PDB entry 9C1K | electron microscopy, 2.68 A resolution | chains R and Z of the 40 polymer chains in the assembly

Chain R (and Z):
Molecule: Outer capsid glycoprotein VP7
Source organism: Simian rotavirus A strain RRV
Notes: chain Z of this document is another copy of the same molecule, construct and numbering; everything in this record applies to it too
Reference sequence: P12476 (VP7_ROTRH); residue numbers follow UniProt; this construct covers 1-326
Chain sequence (326 residues; row label = number of the first residue in the row):
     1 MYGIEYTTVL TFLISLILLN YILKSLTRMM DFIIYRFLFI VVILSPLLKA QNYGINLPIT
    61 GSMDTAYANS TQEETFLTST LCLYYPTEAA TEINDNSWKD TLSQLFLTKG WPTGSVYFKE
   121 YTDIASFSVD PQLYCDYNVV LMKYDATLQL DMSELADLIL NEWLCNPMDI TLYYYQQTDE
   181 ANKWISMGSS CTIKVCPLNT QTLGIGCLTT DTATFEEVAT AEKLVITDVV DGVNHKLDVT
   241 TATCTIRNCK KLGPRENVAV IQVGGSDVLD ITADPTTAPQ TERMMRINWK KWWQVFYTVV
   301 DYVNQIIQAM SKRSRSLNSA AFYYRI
Disordered / not traced: 1-50
Cystine bridges: C82-C135, C165-C249, C191-C244, C196-C207
Covalent attachments: N-acetylglucosamine (NAG) linked to N69
Ion coordination: Ca2+ site 1: D151, E154, E222, L224; Ca2+ site 2: Q177, D228, V229, D231 (shared with 1 residue of chain S); Ca2+ site 3: G206, T214, E216 (shared with 1 residue of chain S); Ca2+ site 4: D270, T272, D274, T277; Ca2+ site 5: D301 (shared with 4 residues of chain Q)

How chain R and chain Z interact:
Residue-residue contacts - 60 pairs, chain R then chain Z:
  Q51(R) with N56(Z), hydrogen bond (backbone-side chain); Y323(Z)
  N52(R) with S319(Z)
  Y53(R) with I59(Z)
  G54(R) with L57(Z)
  I55(R) with Q51(Z); N52(Z), hydrogen bond (backbone-backbone); Y53(Z), hydrophobic; S319(Z)
  N56(R) with Q51(Z)
  L57(R) with N52(Z), hydrogen bond (backbone-side chain); L57(Z); P58(Z)
  P58(R) with N52(Z); L57(Z)
  I59(R) with N52(Z); I55(Z), hydrophobic; L57(Z), hydrophobic
  C82(R) with P167(Z), hydrophobic
  K99(R) with L172(Z)
  D100(R) with L172(Z)
  S103(R) with Y173(Z)
  T113(R) with Y173(Z)
  G114(R) with Y173(Z)
  V116(R) with Y173(Z), hydrogen bond (backbone-side chain)
  Y117(R) with P167(Z), hydrogen bond (side chain-backbone); D169(Z); Y173(Z), hydrophobic; Y175(Z), hydrogen bond
  F118(R) with Y173(Z)
  K119(R) with P167(Z)
  Y134(R) with P167(Z), hydrophobic
  C135(R) with P167(Z), hydrophobic
  E256(R) with F322(Z)
  R313(R) with G54(Z), hydrogen bond (side chain-backbone); F322(Z), hydrogen bond (side chain-backbone); Y323(Z)
  S314(R) with Y324(Z)
  R315(R) with L164(Z); C165(Z), hydrogen bond (side chain-backbone); N166(Z), hydrogen bond; Y324(Z)
  S316(R) with Y324(Z), hydrogen bond (backbone-backbone); R325(Z)
  L317(R) with E162(Z); W163(Z); L164(Z), hydrophobic; L252(Z), hydrophobic; R313(Z); R315(Z); R325(Z)
  N318(R) with R325(Z), hydrogen bond
  Y323(R) with R325(Z); I326(Z), hydrogen bond (side chain-backbone)
  Y324(R) with Y134(Z), hydrophobic
  R325(R) with S316(Z), hydrogen bond; R325(Z); I326(Z)
  I326(R) with Y117(Z); Y134(Z), hydrophobic
Also at the interface, not in a pair above, chain R (34 interface residues in all): T80, L164
Also at the interface, not in a pair above, chain Z (35 interface residues in all): T80, C135, M168, L317

In short:
Chain R and chain Z form an interface of 34 and 35 residues respectively, with 14 hydrogen bonds. Among the
polar pairs are Q51(R)-N56(Z), L57(R)-N52(Z) and V116(R)-Y173(Z). N-acetylglucosamine is covalently linked to
N69(R). D151(R), E154(R), E222(R) and L224(R) coordinate Ca2+ site 1.
Chain R and chain Z are both Outer capsid glycoprotein VP7 (Simian rotavirus A strain RRV); the structure,
Rhesus rotavirus (empty structure at 2.68 Angstrom resolution), was determined by electron microscopy.
